Entry 7WS6 (electron microscopy, 3.80 A resolution); this record covers chains H and I of the 3 polymer chains in the assembly.

# Chain H
Name: 510A5 light chain
From: Homo sapiens
Sequence (108 residues; numbered 1 to 108; the number before each row is that of its first residue):
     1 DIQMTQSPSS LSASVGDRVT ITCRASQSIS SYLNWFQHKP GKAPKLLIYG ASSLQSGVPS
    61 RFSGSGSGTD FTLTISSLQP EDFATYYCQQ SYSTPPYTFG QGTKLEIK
Disulfide bonds: C23-C88

# Chain I
Name: 510A5 heavy chain
From: Homo sapiens
Sequence (125 residues; numbered 1 to 125; the number before each row is that of its first residue):
     1 EVQLVESGGG LVQPGRSLRL SCAASGFTFD DYAMHWVRQA PGKGLEWVSG ISWNSDSIDY
    61 ADSVKGRFTI SRDNAKNSLY LQMNSLRAED TALYYCAKDR GYEILTPASF DYWGQGTLVT
   121 VSSAS
Disulfide bonds: C22-C96

# How chain H and chain I interact
Contacting residue pairs (27; chain H residue first):
  Y32(H) - P107(I)  hydrophobic
  N34(H) - S109(I)  hydrogen bond
  F36(H) - F110(I)
  F36(H) - W113(I)
  K42(H) - Q115(I)
  A43(H) - G114(I)
  A43(H) - Q115(I)
  P44(H) - Y95(I)
  P44(H) - W113(I)
  L46(H) - F110(I)
  Y49(H) - R100(I)
  Q55(H) - Y112(I)
  Y87(H) - G44(I)
  S91(H) - T106(I)
  S91(H) - P107(I)  hydrogen bond (side chain-backbone)
  P96(H) - W47(I)  hydrophobic
  P96(H) - D59(I)
  P96(H) - L105(I)  hydrophobic
  Y97(H) - H35(I)
  Y97(H) - W47(I)
  Y97(H) - D99(I)  hydrogen bond
  Y97(H) - I104(I)  hydrogen bond (side chain-backbone)
  Y97(H) - L105(I)
  Y97(H) - T106(I)  hydrogen bond (side chain-backbone)
  Y97(H) - A108(I)  hydrogen bond (side chain-backbone)
  Y97(H) - F110(I)  hydrophobic
  F99(H) - L45(I)
Other interface residues (no listed pair), chain H (16 interface residues in all): H38, Q89
Other interface residues (no listed pair), chain I (21 interface residues in all): Q39, D111

# In short
16 residues of chain H face 21 of chain I across their interface; the contacts include 6 hydrogen bonds. Polar
contacts include N34(H)-S109(I), S91(H)-P107(I) and Y97(H)-D99(I).
Chain H is 510A5 light chain and chain I is 510A5 heavy chain, both from Homo sapiens; the structure,
Structures of Omicron Spike complexes illuminate broad-spectrum neutralizing antibody development, was
determined by electron microscopy together with 7WS0, 7WS1, 7WS2, 7WS3, 7WS4, 7WS5 and 4 further entries from
the same study.
